5WNS - chains A and I of the 21 polymer chains in the assembly; structure by X-ray diffraction, 3.50 A resolution.

# Chain A
Molecule: 16S Ribosomal RNA rRNA
Organism: Thermus thermophilus HB8
Sequence (1522 nucleotides; each row starts with the number of its first residue; note: 42 numbers in that range are skipped by the numbering (no residue carries them; nothing is unmodelled there); a row labelled like 190A-190L holds insertion residues (190A, then the next letters in order); numbering starts at 0):
     0 UUUGUUGGAG AGUUUGAUCC UGGCUCAGGG UGAACGCUGG CGGCGUGCCU AAGACAUGCA
    60 AGUCGUGCGG G
    73 CCGCGGGGUU UU
    88 ACUCCG
    95 UGGUC
   101 AGCGGCGGAC GGGUGAGUAA CGCGUGGGU
  129A G
   130 ACCUACCCGG AAGAGGGGGA CAACCCGGGG AAACUCGGGC UAAUCCCCCA UGUGGACCCG
   190 C
190A-190L CCCUUGGGGUGU
   191 GUCCAAAGGG CUUU
   216 GCCCGCUUCC GGAUGGGCCC GCGUCCCAUC AGCUAGUUGG UGGGGUAAUG GCCCACCAAG
   276 GCGACGACGG GUAGCCGGUC UGAGAGGAUG GCCGGCCACA GGGGCACUGA GACACGGGCC
   336 CCACUCCUAC GGGAGGCAGC AGUUAGGAAU CUUCCGCAAU GGGCGCAAGC CUGACGGAGC
   396 GACGCCGCUU GGAGGAAGAA GCCCUUCGGG GUGUAAACUC CUGAA
   442 CCCGGGACGA AACCCCCGAC GA
   474 GGGGACUGAC GGUACCGGG
   494 GUAAUAGCGC CGGCCAACUC CGUGCCAGCA GCCGCGGUAA UACGGAGGGC GCGAGCGUUA
   554 CCCGGAUUCA CUGGGCGUAA AGGGCGUGUA GGCGGCCUGG GGCGUCCCAU GUGAAAGACC
   614 ACGGCUCAAC CGUGGGGGAG CGUGGGAUAC GCUCAGGCUA GACGGUGGGA GAGGGUGGUG
   674 GAAUUCCCGG AGUAGCGGUG AAAUGCGCAG AUACCGGGAG GAACGCCGAU GGCGAAGGCA
   734 GCCACCUGGU CCACCCGUGA CGCUGAGGCG CGAAAGCGUG GGGAGCAAAC CGGAUUAGAU
   794 ACCCGGGUAG UCCACGCCCU AAACGAUGCG CGCUAGGUCU CUGGGUCU
   848 CCUGGGGGCC GAAGCUAACG CGUUAAGCGC GCCGCCUGGG GAGUACGGCC GCAAGGCUGA
   908 AACUCAAAGG AAUUGACGGG GGCCCGCACA AGCGGUGGAG CAUGUGGUUU AAUUCGAAGX
   968 AACGCGAAGA ACCUUACCAG GCCUUGACAU GCUAGG
 1003A G
  1004 AACCCGGGUG AAAGCCUGGG GUGCCCC
1030A-1030D GCGA
  1031 GGGGAGCCCU AGCACAGGUG CUGCAUGGCC GUCGUCAGCU CGUGCCGUGA GGUGUUGGGU
  1091 UAAGUCCCGC AACGAGCGCA ACCCCCGCCG UUAGUUGCCA GCGGUUCGGC CGGGCACUCU
  1151 AACGGGACUG CCCGCGAAA
  1171 GCGGGAGGAA GGAGGGGACG ACGUCUGGUC AGCAUGGCCC UUACGGCCUG GGCGACACAC
  1231 GUGCUACAAU GCCCACUACA AAGCGAUGCC ACCCGGCAAC GGGGAGCUAA UCGCAAAAAG
  1291 GUGGGCCCAG UUCGGAUUGG GGUCUGCAAC CCGACCCCAU GAAGCCGGAA UCGCUAGUAA
  1351 UCGCGGAUCA G
 1361A C
  1362 CAUGCCGCGG UGAAUACGUU CCCGGGCCUU GUACACACXG CCXGUXACGC CAUGGGAGCG
  1422 GGCUCUACCC GAAGUCGCCG GG
  1446 AGCCUACGGG
  1459 CAGGCGCCGA GGGUAGGGCC CGUGACUGGG GCGAAGUCGU AACAAGGUAG CUGUACCGGA
  1519 AGGUGCGGCU GGAUCCACUC CUUUCU
Disordered / not traced: 0-4, 1534-1538
Construct notes: conflict C1534 (A132811 in 55771382), A1535 (C132812 in 55771382)
Modified / non-standard residues: PSU (pseudouridine-5'-monophosphate) at position 516, 7MG (7N-methyl-8-hydroguanosine-5'-monophosphate) at position 527, M2G (N2-dimethylguanosine-5'-monophosphate) at position 966, 5MC (5-methylcytidine-5'-monophosphate) at position 967, 2MG (2N-methylguanosine-5'-monophosphate) at position 1207, 5MC (5-methylcytidine-5'-monophosphate) at position 1400, 4OC (4n,o2'-methylcytidine-5'-monophosphate) at position 1402, 5MC (5-methylcytidine-5'-monophosphate) at position 1404, 5MC (5-methylcytidine-5'-monophosphate) at position 1407, UR3 (3-methyluridine-5'-monophoshate) at position 1498, MA6 (6N-dimethyladenosine-5'-monophoshate) at position 1518, MA6 (6N-dimethyladenosine-5'-monophoshate) at position 1519, PSU (pseudouridine-5'-monophosphate) at position 1540, PSU (pseudouridine-5'-monophosphate) at position 1541
Glycans and other covalent adducts: covalent link U82-5MC_1400
Metal / ion sites: Mg2+ site 1 near U5 (its only coordinating residue here); Mg2+ site 2 near G21 (its only coordinating residue here); Mg2+ site 3 near C48 (its only coordinating residue here); Mg2+ site 4: A59, U387; Mg2+ site 5 near G61 (its only coordinating residue here); Mg2+ site 6 near G70 (its only coordinating residue here); Mg2+ site 7: A88, C89; Mg2+ site 8 near C89 (its only coordinating residue here); Mg2+ site 9: G107, G324; Mg2+ site 10 near G117 (its only coordinating residue here); Mg2+ site 11: C121, G124, U125; Mg2+ site 12 near C175 (its only coordinating residue here); 80 more Mg2+ sites not listed

# Chain I
Protein: 30S ribosomal protein S9
Organism: Thermus thermophilus (strain HB8 / ATCC 27634 / DSM 579)
Reference sequence: P80374 (RS9_THET8); residues 2-128 here = UniProt positions 2-128
Chain sequence (127 residues; each row starts with the number of its first residue):
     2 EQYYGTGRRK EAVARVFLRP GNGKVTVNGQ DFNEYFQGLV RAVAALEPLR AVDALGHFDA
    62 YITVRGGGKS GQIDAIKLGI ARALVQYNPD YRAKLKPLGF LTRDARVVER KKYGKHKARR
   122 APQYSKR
Metal / ion sites: Mg2+ near Val109 (its only coordinating residue here)

# How chain A and chain I interact
Contacting residue pairs (104):
  G942(A) - Gln124(I)  hydrogen bond to the base
  U943(A) - Gln124(I)  hydrogen bond to the sugar
  M2G_966(A) - Arg128(I)  base contact
  5MC_967(A) - Arg128(I)  hydrogen bond to the sugar
  A968(A) - Arg128(I)  salt bridge to the phosphate
  C1116(A) - Val108(I)  sugar contact
  G1117(A) - Arg104(I)  hydrogen bond to the phosphate
  G1117(A) - Ala106(I)  sugar contact
  C1118(A) - Arg9(I)  salt bridge to the phosphate
  C1118(A) - Arg104(I)  salt bridge to the phosphate
  C1119(A) - Arg9(I)  salt bridge to the phosphate
  G1127(A) - Arg16(I)  hydrogen bond to the sugar
  C1128(A) - Arg16(I)  sugar contact
  C1128(A) - Arg66(I)  salt bridge to the phosphate
  A1130(A) - Gln3(I)  hydrogen bond to the sugar
  A1130(A) - Phe18(I)  sugar contact
  A1130(A) - Arg20(I)  sugar contact
  C1147(A) - Tyr5(I)  hydrogen bond to the sugar
  C1147(A) - Arg16(I)  hydrogen bond to the base
  U1148(A) - Arg9(I)  salt bridge to the phosphate
  U1148(A) - Val14(I)  sugar contact
  U1148(A) - Arg16(I)  sugar contact
  G1178(A) - Arg93(I)  salt bridge to the phosphate
  G1178(A) - Lys97(I)  salt bridge to the phosphate
  A1179(A) - Lys97(I)  salt bridge to the phosphate
  A1179(A) - Arg104(I)  sugar contact
  A1180(A) - Thr103(I)  hydrogen bond to the phosphate
  G1186(A) - Glu110(I)  sugar contact
  G1186(A) - Lys113(I)  hydrogen bond to the phosphate
  G1186(A) - Arg120(I)  salt bridge to the phosphate
  G1187(A) - Lys113(I)  salt bridge to the phosphate
  A1188(A) - Tyr114(I)  hydrogen bond to the phosphate
  G1231(A) - Ser126(I)  hydrogen bond to the phosphate
  G1231(A) - Lys127(I)  phosphate contact
  U1232(A) - Gln124(I)  sugar contact
  U1232(A) - Tyr125(I)  phosphate contact
  U1232(A) - Ser126(I)  hydrogen bond to the phosphate
  G1233(A) - His117(I)  salt bridge to the phosphate
  G1233(A) - Pro123(I)  phosphate contact
  G1233(A) - Gln124(I)  hydrogen bond to the phosphate
  A1248(A) - Tyr36(I)  sugar contact
  A1248(A) - Lys70(I)  sugar contact
  C1249(A) - Tyr36(I)  sugar contact
  C1249(A) - Gly67(I)  sugar contact
  C1249(A) - Gly68(I)  hydrogen bond to the sugar
  C1249(A) - Gln73(I)  hydrogen bond to the sugar
  A1250(A) - Glu12(I)  hydrogen bond to the sugar
  A1250(A) - Arg66(I)  phosphate contact
  A1250(A) - Gly67(I)  phosphate contact
  A1250(A) - Gly68(I)  sugar contact
  A1251(A) - Glu12(I)  sugar contact
  G1291(A) - Gln38(I)  sugar contact
  U1292(A) - Gln38(I)  sugar contact
  U1341(A) - Ser126(I)  sugar contact
  C1342(A) - Gln124(I)  sugar contact
  C1342(A) - Tyr125(I)  sugar contact
  G1343(A) - Arg121(I)  hydrogen bond to the sugar
  G1343(A) - Ala122(I)  hydrogen bond to the sugar
  G1343(A) - Tyr125(I)  hydrogen bond to the phosphate
  C1344(A) - Lys116(I)  salt bridge to the phosphate
  C1344(A) - Arg120(I)  sugar contact
  C1344(A) - Ala122(I)  phosphate contact
  U1345(A) - Arg120(I)  salt bridge to the phosphate
  A1346(A) - Arg107(I)  base contact
  A1346(A) - Arg120(I)  salt bridge to the phosphate
  G1347(A) - Arg10(I)  hydrogen bond to the base
  G1347(A) - Lys11(I)  hydrogen bond to the base
  G1347(A) - Arg107(I)  hydrogen bond to the base
  G1347(A) - Val108(I)  sugar contact
  G1347(A) - Val109(I)  phosphate contact
  G1347(A) - Glu110(I)  hydrogen bond to the phosphate
  U1348(A) - Val109(I)  phosphate contact
  U1348(A) - Glu110(I)  hydrogen bond to the phosphate
  U1348(A) - Arg120(I)  phosphate contact
  A1349(A) - Lys118(I)  salt bridge to the phosphate
  A1349(A) - Arg120(I)  hydrogen bond to the phosphate
  A1349(A) - Arg121(I)  hydrogen bond to the phosphate
  A1350(A) - Lys118(I)  salt bridge to the phosphate
  A1350(A) - Arg121(I)  salt bridge to the phosphate
  U1351(A) - Lys118(I)  base contact
  C1367(A) - Lys112(I)  salt bridge to the phosphate
  C1367(A) - Tyr114(I)  phosphate contact
  C1367(A) - Gly115(I)  hydrogen bond to the phosphate
  C1367(A) - Lys116(I)  phosphate contact
  G1368(A) - Arg111(I)  salt bridge to the phosphate
  G1368(A) - Lys112(I)  salt bridge to the phosphate
  G1368(A) - Lys113(I)  phosphate contact
  G1368(A) - Tyr114(I)  hydrogen bond to the phosphate
  C1369(A) - Arg111(I)  phosphate contact
  C1369(A) - Lys112(I)  hydrogen bond to the phosphate
  G1370(A) - Glu12(I)  phosphate contact
  G1370(A) - Val109(I)  phosphate contact
  G1371(A) - Lys11(I)  phosphate contact
  G1371(A) - Glu12(I)  phosphate contact
  G1371(A) - Gly68(I)  sugar contact
  G1371(A) - Gly69(I)  hydrogen bond to the phosphate
  G1371(A) - Val109(I)  phosphate contact
  U1372(A) - Lys11(I)  salt bridge to the phosphate
  U1372(A) - Gly69(I)  hydrogen bond to the phosphate
  U1372(A) - Ser71(I)  phosphate contact
  U1372(A) - Gly72(I)  hydrogen bond to the phosphate
  G1373(A) - Lys11(I)  hydrogen bond to the base
  G1373(A) - Ser71(I)  hydrogen bond to the phosphate
  G1373(A) - Val109(I)  base contact
Also at the interface, not in a pair above, chain A (52 interface residues in all): G941, C1129, G1131, C1149, C1366
Also at the interface, not in a pair above, chain I (54 interface residues in all): Glu2, Thr7, Gly39, Leu40, Arg42, Tyr62, Leu102, Ala119

# In short
Chain A and chain I form an interface of 52 and 54 residues respectively, with 35 hydrogen bonds and 22 salt
bridges. Polar contacts include G942(A)-Gln124(I), C1147(A)-Arg16(I) and G1347(A)-Arg10(I). A59(A) and U387(A)
coordinate Mg2+ site 4. A88(A) and C89(A) coordinate Mg2+ site 7.
Here chain A is 16S Ribosomal RNA rRNA (Thermus thermophilus HB8) and chain I is 30S ribosomal protein S9
(Thermus thermophilus (strain HB8 / ATCC 27634 / DSM 579)). Entry 5WNS (Crystal Structure of 30S ribosomal
subunit from Thermus thermophilus) was determined by X-ray diffraction together with 5WNP, 5WNQ, 5WNR, 5WNT,
5WNU and 5WNV from the same study.
